5EDF - chain A; structure by X-ray diffraction, 1.40 A resolution.

[Chain A]
Name: FrpC operon protein
Organism: Neisseria meningitidis
Notes: engineered mutation(s): 54:MSE; 70:MSE; 156:MSE; 168:MSE
UniProtKB: Q08840 (Q08840_NEIME); residues 43-271 here = UniProt positions 43-271
Chain sequence (244 residues; row label = number of the first residue in the row):
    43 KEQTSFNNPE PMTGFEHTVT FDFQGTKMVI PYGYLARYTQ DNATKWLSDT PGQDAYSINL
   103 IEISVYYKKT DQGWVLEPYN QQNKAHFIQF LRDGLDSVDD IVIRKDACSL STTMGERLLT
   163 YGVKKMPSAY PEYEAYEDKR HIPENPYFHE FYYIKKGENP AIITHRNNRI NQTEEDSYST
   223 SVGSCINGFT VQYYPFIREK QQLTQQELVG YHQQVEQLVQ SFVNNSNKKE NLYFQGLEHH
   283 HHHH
Disordered / not traced: 43, 268-286
Disulfide bonds: C150-C227
Modified / non-standard residues: Mse54, Mse70, Mse156, Mse168 (selenomethionine; parent Met)
Construct notes: expression tag (272-286)

[Summary]
Chain A is FrpC operon protein (Neisseria meningitidis); the structure, Crystal structure of the
selenomethionine-substituted iron-regulated protein FrpD from Neisseria meningitidis, was determined by X-ray
diffraction (same publication as 5EDJ).
